Entry 3K65 (X-ray diffraction, 1.85 A resolution); this record covers chains A and B.

[Chain A]
Name: Prothrombin
From: Homo sapiens
Notes: EC 3.4.21.5
Reference sequence: P00734 (THRB_HUMAN); residues 156-271 here correspond to UniProt positions 199-314 (UniProt number = residue number + 43)
Amino-acid sequence (116 residues; each row starts with the number of its first residue):
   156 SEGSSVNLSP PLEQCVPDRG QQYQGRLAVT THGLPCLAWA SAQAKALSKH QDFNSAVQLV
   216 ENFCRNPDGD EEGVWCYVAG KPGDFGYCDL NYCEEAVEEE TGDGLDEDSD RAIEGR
Unresolved in the structure: 156-168, 249-271
UniProt features mapped onto this chain:
  - site: Arg271 (Cleavage)
Disulfide bonds: Cys170-Cys248, Cys191-Cys231, Cys219-Cys243
Ligand contacts: 1,4-butanediol (BU1): Ala201, Leu202, Lys204, His205, Gly235, Lys236, Pro237

[Chain B]
Name: Prothrombin
From: Homo sapiens
Notes: EC 3.4.21.5
Reference sequence: P00734 (THRB_HUMAN); residues 272-579 here correspond to UniProt positions 315-622 (UniProt number = residue number + 43)
Amino-acid sequence (308 residues; each row starts with the number of its first residue):
   272 TATSEYQTFF NPRTFGSGEA DCGLRPLFEK KSLEDKTERE LLESYIDGRI VEGSDAEIGM
   332 SPWQVMLFRK SPQELLCGAS LISDRWVLTA AHCLLYPPWD KNFTENDLLV RIGKHSRTRY
   392 ERNIEKISML EKIYIHPRYN WRENLDRDIA LMKLKKPVAF SDYIHPVCLP DRETAASLLQ
   452 AGYKGRVTGW GNLKETWTAN VGKGQPSVLQ VVNLPIVERP VCKDSTRIRI TDNMFCAGYK
   512 PDEGKRGDAC EGDAGGPFVM KSPFNNRWYQ MGIVSWGEGC DRDGKYGFYT HVFRLKKWIQ
   572 KVIDQFGE
Unresolved in the structure: 272-278, 462-475, 514-522, 549-550, 578-579
Sequence notes: engineered mutation Ala525 (Ser568 in P00734)
UniProt features mapped onto this chain:
  - region: Ala508 to Val530 (High affinity receptor-binding region which is also known as the TP508 peptide)
  - active site (Charge relay system): His363, Asp419
  - site: Arg320, Ile321 (Cleavage)
  - glycosylation: Asn373 (N-linked (GlcNAc...) (complex) asparagine)
Disulfide bonds: Cys293-Cys439, Cys348-Cys364, Cys493-Cys507
Ligand contacts: 1,4-butanediol (BU1): Leu366, Pro368, Asn373

[Chain A / chain B interface]
Contacting residue pairs (36):
  Leu202(A) - Pro408(B)
  His205(A) - Trp569(B)
  His205(A) - Lys572(B)
  His205(A) - Val573(B)
  His205(A) - Phe577(B)
  Gln206(A) - Pro408(B)
  Gln206(A) - Arg409(B)
  Gln206(A) - Lys572(B)
  Asp223(A) - Arg409(B)  salt bridge
  Asp223(A) - Arg418(B)  salt bridge
  Asp225(A) - Arg409(B)  salt bridge
  Asp225(A) - Arg418(B)  salt bridge
  Glu226(A) - Arg490(B)  salt bridge
  Glu226(A) - Ile501(B)
  Glu226(A) - Thr502(B)
  Glu226(A) - Asp503(B)  hydrogen bond (side chain-backbone)
  Glu227(A) - Arg500(B)  salt bridge
  Trp230(A) - Arg409(B)
  Pro237(A) - Leu366(B)  hydrophobic
  Pro237(A) - Ile406(B)  hydrophobic
  Pro237(A) - His407(B)
  Pro237(A) - Pro408(B)
  Pro237(A) - Trp412(B)  hydrogen bond (backbone-side chain)
  Gly238(A) - Pro408(B)  hydrogen bond (backbone-backbone)
  Gly238(A) - Tyr410(B)
  Gly238(A) - Trp412(B)
  Gly238(A) - Arg413(B)  hydrogen bond (backbone-side chain)
  Asp239(A) - Trp412(B)
  Asp239(A) - Arg413(B)  salt bridge
  Phe240(A) - Arg409(B)
  Phe240(A) - Asn411(B)
  Phe240(A) - Arg413(B)
  Phe240(A) - Arg418(B)
  Tyr242(A) - Arg409(B)
  Tyr242(A) - Glu414(B)
  Tyr242(A) - Arg500(B)
Interface residues without a listed pair, chain A (17 interface residues in all): Asp207, Tyr232, Val233, Lys236
Interface residues without a listed pair, chain B (23 interface residues in all): Asp417, Lys568, Gln576
Interface features reported in the paper:
  - specific contacts: Asp223(A)-Arg409(B) (salt bridge), Asp223(A)-Arg418(B) (salt bridge), Asp225(A)-Arg409(B) (salt bridge), Asp225(A)-Arg418(B) (salt bridge), Glu227(A)-Arg500(B) (salt bridge), Asp239(A)-Arg413(B) (salt bridge)
  - interface residues, chain B: Arg409(B)

[In short]
Chain A and chain B form an interface of 17 and 23 residues respectively; the contacts include 4 hydrogen
bonds and 7 salt bridges. Among the polar pairs are Asp223(A)-Arg409(B), Asp223(A)-Arg418(B) and
Asp225(A)-Arg409(B). The paper describes salt bridges between Asp223(A) and Arg409(B), Asp223(A) and Arg418(B)
and Asp225(A) and Arg409(B) among others. The paper reports the interface residue Arg409(B).
Chain A is Prothrombin and chain B is Prothrombin, both from Homo sapiens; the structure, Crystal Structure of
Prethombin-2/Fragment-2 Complex, was determined by X-ray diffraction.
